Entry 8G4X (electron microscopy, 2.56 A resolution); this record covers chains D and C of the 7 polymer chains in the assembly.

# Chain D
Name: Gamma-aminobutyric acid receptor subunit gamma-2
From: Mus musculus
UniProt: P22723 (GBRG2_MOUSE); residues -37 to 436 here correspond to UniProt positions 1-474 (UniProt number = residue number + 38)
Amino-acid sequence (474 residues; row label = number of the first residue in the row; numbers below 1 keep their minus sign (Met-37 is residue -37)):
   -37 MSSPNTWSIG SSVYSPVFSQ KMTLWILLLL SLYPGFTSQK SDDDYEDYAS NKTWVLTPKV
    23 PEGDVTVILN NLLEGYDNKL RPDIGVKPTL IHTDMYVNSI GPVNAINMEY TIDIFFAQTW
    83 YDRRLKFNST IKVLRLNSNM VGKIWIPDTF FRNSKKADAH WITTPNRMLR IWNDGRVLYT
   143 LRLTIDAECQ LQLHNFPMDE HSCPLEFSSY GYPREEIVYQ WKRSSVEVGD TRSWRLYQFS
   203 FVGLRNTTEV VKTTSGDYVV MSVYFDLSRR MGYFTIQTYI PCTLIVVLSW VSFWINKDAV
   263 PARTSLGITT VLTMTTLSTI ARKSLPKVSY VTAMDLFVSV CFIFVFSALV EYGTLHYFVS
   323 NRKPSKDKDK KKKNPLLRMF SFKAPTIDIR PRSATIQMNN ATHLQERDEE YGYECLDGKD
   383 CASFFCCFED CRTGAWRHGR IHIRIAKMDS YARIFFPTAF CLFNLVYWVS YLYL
Unresolved in the structure: -37 to 24, 320-409, 433-436
Disulfide bonds: Cys151-Cys165
Glycans and other covalent adducts: N-acetylglucosamine (NAG) linked to Asn90, Asn208
UniProt features mapped onto this chain:
  - modified residue: Ser343 (Phosphoserine)
  - glycosylation (N-linked (GlcNAc...) asparagine): Asn13, Asn90, Asn208

# Chain C
Name: Gamma-aminobutyric acid receptor subunit alpha-3
From: Mus musculus
UniProt: P26049 (GBRA3_MOUSE); residues -27 to 464 here correspond to UniProt positions 1-492 (UniProt number = residue number + 28)
Amino-acid sequence (492 residues; row label = number of the first residue in the row; numbers below 1 keep their minus sign (Met-27 is residue -27)):
   -27 MIITQMWHFY VTRVVLLLLI SILPGTTSQG ESRRQEPGDF VKQDIGGLSP KHAPDIPDDS
    33 TDNITIFTRI LDRLLDGYDN RLRPGLGDAV TEVKTDIYVT SFGPVSDTDM EYTIDVFFRQ
    93 TWHDERLKFD GPMKILPLNN LLASKIWTPD TFFHNGKKSV AHNMTTPNKL LRLVDNGTLL
   153 YTMRLTIHAE CPMHLEDFPM DVHACPLKFG SYAYTKAEVI YSWTLGKNKS VEVAQDGSRL
   213 NQYDLLGHVV GTEIIRSSTG EYVVMTTHFH LKRKIGYFVI QTYLPCIMTV ILSQVSFWLN
   273 RESVPARTVF GVTTVLTMTT LSISARNSLP KVAYATAMDW FIAVCYAFVF SALIEFATVN
   333 YFTKRSWAWE GKKVPEALEM KKKTPAAPTK KNTTFNIVGT TYPINLAKDT EFSTISKSAA
   393 APSASSTPTA IASPKATYVQ DSPAETKTYN SVSKVDKISR IIFPVLFAIF NLVYWATYVN
   453 RESAIKGMIR KQ
Unresolved in the structure: -27 to 36, 344-418, 455-464
Disulfide bonds: Cys163-Cys177
Glycans and other covalent adducts: glycan linked to Asn135
Ligand contacts:
  - gamma-amino-butanoic acid (ABU): Phe89, Arg91, Leu142, Thr154
  - PIO ([(2R)-2-octanoyloxy-3-[oxidanyl-[(1R,2R,3S,4R,5R,6S)-2,3,6-tris(oxidanyl)-4,5-diphosphonooxy-cyclohexyl]oxy-phosphoryl]oxy-propyl] octanoate): Arg273, Ser323, Glu327, Thr330, Phe334, Lys336, Arg337, Tyr421, Asn422, Ser423, Ser425, Lys426, Val427, Ile430, Ser431, Ile434
  - allopregnanolone (Y4B): Ile263, Gln266, Val267, Trp270, Pro436

# Interface between chain D and chain C
Residue-residue contacts - 74 pairs, chain D then chain C:
  Val27(D) - Leu54(C)  hydrophobic
  Val27(D) - Leu58(C)  hydrophobic
  Thr28(D) - Asp51(C)  hydrogen bond
  Thr28(D) - Leu54(C)
  Leu31(D) - Arg53(C)
  Leu31(D) - Leu54(C)  hydrophobic
  Asn32(D) - Arg53(C)  hydrogen bond
  Leu35(D) - Arg53(C)
  Phe77(D) - Tyr184(C)  hydrophobic
  Arg97(D) - Tyr186(C)
  Arg97(D) - Glu190(C)  salt bridge
  Leu98(D) - Arg53(C)
  Leu98(D) - Ala185(C)
  Asn99(D) - Asn52(C)  hydrogen bond (side chain-backbone)
  Asn99(D) - Arg53(C)
  Asn99(D) - Tyr186(C)
  Asn101(D) - Asn52(C)
  Asn101(D) - Arg53(C)
  Met102(D) - Arg53(C)
  His122(D) - Gly128(C)
  His122(D) - Lys129(C)
  Ile124(D) - Thr123(C)
  Ile124(D) - Phe124(C)
  Ile124(D) - Ser131(C)
  Ile124(D) - Ala133(C)  hydrophobic
  Thr125(D) - Pro121(C)
  Thr125(D) - Thr123(C)  hydrogen bond (side chain-backbone)
  Thr125(D) - Met155(C)
  Thr126(D) - Asp122(C)
  Thr126(D) - Thr123(C)
  Asn128(D) - Phe124(C)
  Asn128(D) - Tyr184(C)
  Arg129(D) - Tyr184(C)
  Met130(D) - Tyr184(C)  hydrophobic
  Met130(D) - Ala185(C)  hydrophobic
  Met130(D) - Thr231(C)
  Met130(D) - Tyr234(C)
  Arg132(D) - Ala185(C)  hydrogen bond (side chain-backbone)
  Arg132(D) - Thr187(C)
  Arg132(D) - Thr231(C)  hydrogen bond (side chain-backbone)
  Arg132(D) - Tyr234(C)  hydrogen bond
  Thr142(D) - Tyr184(C)
  Leu143(D) - Tyr184(C)  hydrogen bond (backbone-side chain)
  Arg144(D) - Phe124(C)
  Arg144(D) - Phe125(C)  hydrogen bond (side chain-backbone)
  Arg144(D) - His126(C)  hydrogen bond (side chain-backbone)
  Arg144(D) - Gly128(C)  hydrogen bond (side chain-backbone)
  Arg144(D) - Tyr184(C)  hydrogen bond (backbone-side chain)
  Glu189(D) - Ser230(C)  hydrogen bond
  Arg197(D) - Lys129(C)
  Arg197(D) - Glu162(C)  salt bridge
  Tyr199(D) - Thr80(C)
  Tyr199(D) - Asp81(C)  hydrogen bond (side chain-backbone)
  Tyr199(D) - Met82(C)
  Tyr199(D) - Lys303(C)
  Gln200(D) - Lys303(C)
  Tyr235(D) - Arg298(C)
  Tyr235(D) - Lys303(C)
  Tyr235(D) - Val304(C)
  Ile238(D) - Arg298(C)
  Gln239(D) - Arg298(C)
  Leu246(D) - Tyr318(C)
  Val249(D) - Phe322(C)  hydrophobic
  Leu250(D) - Val287(C)  hydrophobic
  Leu250(D) - Leu325(C)  hydrophobic
  Ile257(D) - Asn332(C)
  Asn258(D) - Asn332(C)
  Ala261(D) - Val276(C)  hydrophobic
  Ala264(D) - Val276(C)  hydrophobic
  Ala264(D) - Thr280(C)
  Leu268(D) - Thr280(C)
  Leu268(D) - Val284(C)  hydrophobic
  Thr271(D) - Leu288(C)
  Thr275(D) - Leu288(C)
Also at the interface, not in a pair above, chain D (45 interface residues in all): Asn60, Leu140, Gly234, Val253, Pro263, Arg415
Also at the interface, not in a pair above, chain C (50 interface residues in all): Trp119, Thr120, Asn127, Val132, Leu157, Pro277, Ala305, Asp311, Ala329, Tyr333

# In short
The interface between chain D and chain C involves 45 residues on one side and 50 on the other; the contacts
include 14 hydrogen bonds and 2 salt bridges. Polar pairs include Arg97(D)-Glu190(C), Arg197(D)-Glu162(C) and
Thr28(D)-Asp51(C). Chain C binds gamma-amino-butanoic acid, compound PIO and allopregnanolone.
Here chain D is Gamma-aminobutyric acid receptor subunit gamma-2 and chain C is Gamma-aminobutyric acid
receptor subunit alpha-3, both from Mus musculus. Entry 8G4X (Native GABA-A receptor from the mouse brain,
meta-alpha1-alpha3-beta2-gamma2 subtype, in complex with GABA and allopregnanolone) was determined by electron
microscopy together with 8FOI, 8G4N, 8G4O, 8G5F, 8G5G and 8G5H from the same study.
